8B4D - chains B and L of the 5 polymer chains in the assembly; structure by X-ray diffraction, 2.64 A resolution.

Chain B:
Name: Cholera toxin transcriptional activator
Source organism: Vibrio cholerae
UniProt: P15795 (TOXR_VIBCH); residues 7-114 here correspond to UniProt positions 19-126 (UniProt number = residue number + 12)
Chain sequence (109 residues; numbered 6 to 114; the number before each row is that of its first residue):
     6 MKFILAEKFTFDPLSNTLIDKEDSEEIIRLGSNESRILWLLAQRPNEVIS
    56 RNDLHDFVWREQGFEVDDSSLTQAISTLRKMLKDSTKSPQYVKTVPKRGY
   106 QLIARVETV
Disordered / not traced: 6
Sequence notes: initiating methionine (6)

Chain L:
Molecule: 40-nt DNA strand
Sequence (40 nucleotides; row label = number of the first residue in the row; numbers below 1 keep their minus sign (DC-96 is residue -96)):
   -96 CCAAAAAACATAAAATAACATGAGTTACTTTATGTTTTTC

How chain B and chain L interact:
Pairs across the interface (15; chain B residue first):
  Gly36(B) with DC-69(L), phosphate contact
  Ser37(B) with DC-69(L), phosphate contact
  Asn38(B) with DT-68(L), hydrogen bond to the phosphate
  Trp64(B) with DT-68(L), hydrogen bond to the phosphate
  Glu66(B) with DT-68(L), phosphate contact
  Val71(B) with DT-68(L), sugar contact; DT-67(L), phosphate contact
  Asp72(B) with DT-67(L), hydrogen bond to the phosphate
  Ser74(B) with DT-66(L), base contact
  Ser75(B) with DT-68(L), sugar contact; DT-67(L), hydrogen bond to the phosphate
  Gln78(B) with DT-67(L), base contact
  Pro101(B) with DT-60(L), phosphate contact
  Lys102(B) with DT-59(L), phosphate contact; DT-58(L), salt bridge to the phosphate
Also at the interface, not in a pair above, chain B (13 interface residues in all): Glu39

In short:
Chain B and chain L form an interface of 13 and 7 residues respectively, with 4 hydrogen bonds and 1 salt
bridge. Polar contacts include Asn38(B)-DT-68(L), Trp64(B)-DT-68(L) and Asp72(B)-DT-67(L).
Here chain B is Cholera toxin transcriptional activator (Vibrio cholerae) and chain L is a 40-nt DNA strand.
Entry 8B4D (ToxR bacterial transcriptional regulator bound to 40 bp toxT promoter DNA) was determined by X-ray
diffraction (same publication as 8B4B, 8B4C and 8B4E).
